PDB entry 9CYM | X-ray diffraction, 3.84 A resolution | chains A and P of the 4 polymer chains in the assembly

Chain A:
Molecule: H-2 class II histocompatibility antigen, A-B alpha chain
Source organism: Mus musculus
UniProt: P14434 (HA2B_MOUSE); residues 24-218 here = UniProt positions 24-218
Sequence (195 residues; numbered 24 to 218; the number before each row is that of its first residue):
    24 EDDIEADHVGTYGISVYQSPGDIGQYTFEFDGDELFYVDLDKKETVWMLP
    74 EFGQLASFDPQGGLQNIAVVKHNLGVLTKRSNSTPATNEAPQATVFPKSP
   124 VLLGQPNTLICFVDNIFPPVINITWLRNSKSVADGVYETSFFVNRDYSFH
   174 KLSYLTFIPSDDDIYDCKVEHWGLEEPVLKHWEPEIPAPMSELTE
Disordered / not traced: 209-218
Disulfides: Cys134-Cys190
Covalent attachments: N-acetylglucosamine (NAG) linked to Asn145
UniProt features mapped onto this chain:
  - region: Glu206 to Glu218 (Connecting peptide)
  - glycosylation: Asn145 (N-linked (GlcNAc...) asparagine)

Chain P:
Molecule: Class-II-associated invariant chain peptide
Source organism: Homo sapiens
UniProt: P04233 (HG2A_HUMAN); residues 87-101 here correspond to UniProt positions 103-117 (UniProt number = residue number + 16)
Sequence (16 residues; each row starts with the number of its first residue):
    86 GPVSKMRMATPLLMQA
Sequence notes: expression tag (86)

Chain A / chain P interface:
Residue-residue contacts (21; chain A residue first):
  Tyr35(A) with Ala94(P)
  Tyr49(A) with Ala94(P)
  Leu78(A) with Ser89(P)
  Ala79(A) with Ser89(P); Met91(P), hydrophobic
  Ser80(A) with Ser89(P), hydrogen bond (side chain-backbone); Met91(P)
  Phe81(A) with Met91(P), hydrophobic; Met93(P), hydrophobic
  Asn89(A) with Pro96(P)
  Val92(A) with Pro96(P), hydrophobic; Leu97(P); Leu98(P), hydrophobic
  His95(A) with Leu98(P); Met99(P)
  Asn96(A) with Leu97(P); Leu98(P); Met99(P)
  Val99(A) with Met99(P), hydrophobic; Ala101(P), hydrophobic
  Arg103(A) with Ala101(P), hydrogen bond (side chain-backbone)
Interface residues without a listed pair, chain A (14 interface residues in all): Phe51, Phe59
Interface residues without a listed pair, chain P (11 interface residues in all): Val88, Gln100

Overview:
Chain A and chain P form an interface of 14 and 11 residues respectively, with 2 hydrogen bonds. Among the
polar pairs are Ser80(A)-Ser89(P) and Arg103(A)-Ala101(P). Covalently linked N-acetylglucosamine: at
Asn145(A).
Chain A is H-2 class II histocompatibility antigen, A-B alpha chain (Mus musculus) and chain P is
Class-II-associated invariant chain peptide (Homo sapiens); the structure, Structure of LAG3 bound to the MHC
class II molecule I-A(b), was determined by X-ray diffraction together with 9CYL from the same study.
